3MUC - chains A and B; structure by X-ray diffraction, 2.30 A resolution.

[Chain A (and B)]
Molecule: Protein (muconate cycloisomerase)
From: Pseudomonas putida
Notes: EC 5.5.1.1; engineered mutation(s): I54V; chain B of this document is another copy of the same molecule, construct and numbering; everything in this record applies to it too
UniProtKB: P08310 (CATB_PSEPU); residues 4-372 here = UniProt positions 4-372
Chain sequence (369 residues; row label = number of the first residue in the row):
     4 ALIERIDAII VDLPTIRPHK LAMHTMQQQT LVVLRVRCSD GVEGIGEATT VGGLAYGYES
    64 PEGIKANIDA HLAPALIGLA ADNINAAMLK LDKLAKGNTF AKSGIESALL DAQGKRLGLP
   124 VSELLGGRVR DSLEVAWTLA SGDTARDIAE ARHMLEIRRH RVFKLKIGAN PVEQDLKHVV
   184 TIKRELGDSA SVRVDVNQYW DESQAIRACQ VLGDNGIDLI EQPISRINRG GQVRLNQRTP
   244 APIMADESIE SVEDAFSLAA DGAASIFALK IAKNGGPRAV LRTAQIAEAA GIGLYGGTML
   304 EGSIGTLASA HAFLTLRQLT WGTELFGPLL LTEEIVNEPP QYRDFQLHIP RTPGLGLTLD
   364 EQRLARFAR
Disordered / not traced: 21-29
Differences from the reference sequence: conflict Val54 (Ile in P08310)
Metal / ion sites: Mn2+: Asp198, Glu224, Asp249

[Interface between chain A and chain B]
Pairs across the interface - 33 pairs, chain A then chain B:
  Gly56(A) with His74(B)
  Leu57(A) with Asn70(B); Leu97(B); Ala98(B); Lys99(B), hydrogen bond (backbone-backbone); Asn101(B)
  Ala58(A) with Leu97(B), hydrogen bond (backbone-backbone); Lys99(B)
  Gly60(A) with Lys99(B)
  Tyr61(A) with Lys99(B); Gly100(B); Asn101(B), hydrogen bond (backbone-side chain)
  Ser63(A) with Asn70(B), hydrogen bond; His74(B)
  Glu65(A) with Ala73(B); His74(B), salt bridge
  Asn70(A) with Leu57(B); Ser63(B), hydrogen bond
  His74(A) with Gly56(B); Ser63(B); Glu65(B), salt bridge
  Leu97(A) with Leu57(B); Ala58(B), hydrogen bond (backbone-backbone)
  Ala98(A) with Leu57(B)
  Lys99(A) with Leu57(B), hydrogen bond (backbone-backbone); Ala58(B); Gly60(B); Tyr61(B)
  Gly100(A) with Tyr61(B)
  Asn101(A) with Leu57(B); Tyr61(B), hydrogen bond (side chain-backbone)
  Ile230(A) with Glu256(B)
  Glu256(A) with Ile230(B)
Interface residues without a listed pair, chain A (21 interface residues in all): Tyr59, Gly66, Ala69, Ala73, Leu75
Interface residues without a listed pair, chain B (21 interface residues in all): Tyr59, Gly66, Ala69, Leu75

[In short]
The chain A/chain B interface involves 21 residues from each chain, with 8 hydrogen bonds and 2 salt bridges.
Polar pairs include Glu65(A)-His74(B), Tyr61(A)-Asn101(B) and Ser63(A)-Asn70(B). Asp198(A), Glu224(A) and
Asp249(A) form the Mn2+ site.
Both chains are Protein (muconate cycloisomerase) (Pseudomonas putida). Entry 3MUC (Muconate cycloisomerase
variant I54V) was determined by X-ray diffraction (same publication as 2MUC).
